PDB entry 6BY3 | X-ray diffraction, 2.37 A resolution | chains B and C of the 3 polymer chains in the assembly

== Chain B ==
Name: Antibody Light Chain
Organism: Mus musculus
Notes: antibody fragment or engineered binder
Sequence (212 residues; numbered 1 to 212; the number before each row is that of its first residue):
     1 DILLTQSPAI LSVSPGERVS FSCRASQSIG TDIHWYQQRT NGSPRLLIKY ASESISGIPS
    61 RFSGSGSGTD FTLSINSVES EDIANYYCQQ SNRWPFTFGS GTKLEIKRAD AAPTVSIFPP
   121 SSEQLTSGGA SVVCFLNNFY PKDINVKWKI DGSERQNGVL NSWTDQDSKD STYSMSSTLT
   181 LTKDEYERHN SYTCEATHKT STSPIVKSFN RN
Cystine bridges: Cys-23/Cys-88, Cys-134/Cys-194

== Chain C ==
Name: pH-gated potassium channel KcsA
Organism: Streptomyces coelicolor
UniProtKB: P0A333 (KCSA_STRCO); residues 26-116 here = UniProt positions 26-116
Sequence (96 residues; each row starts with the number of its first residue):
    26 WRCAGAATVL LVIVLLAGSY LAVLAERGAP GAQLITYPRA LWWSVETATA VGYGDLYPVT
    86 LWGRCVAVVV MVAGITSFGL VTAALATWFV GQCQQQ
Construct notes: engineered mutation Cys-28 (Ala in P0A333), Ala-75 (Thr in P0A333), Cys-90 (Leu in P0A333); expression tag (117-121)
Cystine bridges: Cys-28/Cys-118
Glycans and other covalent adducts: covalent link Cys-28/Cys-118
Metal / ion sites: K+ site 1: Ala-75, Val-76; K+ site 2: Val-76, Gly-77; K+ site 3: Gly-77, Tyr-78
Small-molecule neighbours:
  - diacyl glycerol (DGA): Val-84, Thr-85, Leu-86, Arg-89, Val-93
  - nonan-1-ol (F09): Leu-46, Leu-49, Ala-50, Trp-87, Cys-90, Val-91
Reported in the primary citation:
  - conformationally variable residues: Gly-77
  - mutagenesis - T75A: decreased catalytic activity

== Interface between chain B and chain C ==
Pairs across the interface (20; chain B residue first):
  Asp-32(B) / Arg-64(C)  salt bridge
  Tyr-50(B) / Arg-64(C)
  Ser-91(B) / Ile-60(C)
  Asn-92(B) / Ala-57(C)
  Asn-92(B) / Gln-58(C)
  Asn-92(B) / Ile-60(C)
  Asn-92(B) / Arg-64(C)
  Arg-93(B) / Gly-56(C)  hydrogen bond (side chain-backbone)
  Arg-93(B) / Ala-57(C)
  Arg-93(B) / Gln-58(C)  hydrogen bond
  Arg-93(B) / Ile-60(C)
  Trp-94(B) / Arg-52(C)
  Trp-94(B) / Gly-53(C)
  Trp-94(B) / Ala-54(C)
  Trp-94(B) / Pro-55(C)
  Trp-94(B) / Gly-56(C)  hydrogen bond (backbone-backbone)
  Trp-94(B) / Ala-57(C)  hydrogen bond (backbone-backbone)
  Trp-94(B) / Ile-60(C)
  Phe-96(B) / Arg-52(C)
  Phe-96(B) / Ile-60(C)  hydrophobic
Also at the interface, not in a pair above, chain B (8 interface residues in all): Asp-1

== In short ==
8 residues of chain B face 9 of chain C across their interface, with 4 hydrogen bonds and 1 salt bridge. Among
the polar pairs are Asp-32(B)/Arg-64(C), Arg-93(B)/Gly-56(C) and Arg-93(B)/Gln-58(C). Ligands of chain C:
nonan-1-ol and diacyl glycerol. From the paper: T75A of chain C reduces catalytic activity; conformational
variability at Gly-77(C).
Chain B is Antibody Light Chain (Mus musculus) and chain C is pH-gated potassium channel KcsA (Streptomyces
coelicolor); the structure, Open and conductive conformation of KcsA-T75A mutant, was determined by X-ray
diffraction together with 6BY2 from the same study.
